Entry 8IMJ (electron microscopy, 2.59 A resolution); this record covers chains h and m of the 52 polymer chains in the assembly.

== Chain h ==
Name: ApcB2
Organism: Anthocerotibacter panamensis
Amino-acid sequence (162 residues; numbered 1 to 162; the number before each row is that of its first residue):
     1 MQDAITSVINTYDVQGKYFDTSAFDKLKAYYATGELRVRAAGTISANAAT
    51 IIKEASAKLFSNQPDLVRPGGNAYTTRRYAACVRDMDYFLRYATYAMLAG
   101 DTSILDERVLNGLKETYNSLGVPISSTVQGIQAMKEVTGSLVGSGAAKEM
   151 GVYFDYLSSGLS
Residues lining bound ligands:
  - phycocyanobilin (CYC), molecule 1: L59, L66, N72, A73, R77, R78, A81, C82, R84, D85, M86, Y88, F89, Y92, R108, V109, L113, T116, Y117, L120, V122, P123, S126, T127
  - phycocyanobilin (CYC), molecule 2: V67, Y74, T75, T76, Y79

== Chain m ==
Name: ApcC2
Organism: Anthocerotibacter panamensis
Amino-acid sequence (68 residues; numbered 1 to 68; the number before each row is that of its first residue):
     1 MTRLFKVTALIPSYKKVRGGRELQNTYFTKLVEYDRWFAEQQRIQKQGGK
    51 ILSVKMVAGKPGLNTGVL
Disordered / not traced: 1, 68
Residues lining bound ligands:
  - phycocyanobilin (CYC), molecule 1: F5, Y34, W37, F38, Q41, Q42, Q45, G62
  - phycocyanobilin (CYC), molecule 2: S13, R21, L23, T26

== How chain h and chain m interact ==
Contacting residue pairs - 34 pairs, chain h then chain m:
  Y74(h) - N64(m)
  R77(h) - Y34(m)
  R77(h) - L63(m)  hydrogen bond (side chain-backbone)
  R78(h) - G62(m)
  R78(h) - L63(m)  hydrogen bond (side chain-backbone)
  R78(h) - N64(m)  hydrogen bond
  R84(h) - F38(m)
  Y88(h) - F38(m)
  Y88(h) - Q42(m)
  Y92(h) - Q42(m)  hydrogen bond
  E107(h) - Q45(m)
  R108(h) - Q45(m)  hydrogen bond (backbone-side chain)
  R108(h) - K46(m)
  V109(h) - Q45(m)
  N111(h) - Q41(m)  hydrogen bond (backbone-side chain)
  N111(h) - Q45(m)  hydrogen bond (backbone-side chain)
  N111(h) - G49(m)  hydrogen bond (side chain-backbone)
  N111(h) - K50(m)
  N111(h) - I51(m)  hydrogen bond (side chain-backbone)
  G112(h) - Q41(m)
  G112(h) - I51(m)
  L113(h) - Q41(m)
  E115(h) - I51(m)
  E115(h) - S53(m)
  E115(h) - V54(m)  hydrogen bond (side chain-backbone)
  T116(h) - W37(m)  hydrogen bond
  T116(h) - Q41(m)
  T116(h) - V54(m)
  S119(h) - F5(m)
  S119(h) - M56(m)
  S119(h) - P61(m)
  L120(h) - F5(m)  hydrophobic
  L120(h) - Y34(m)  hydrophobic
  L120(h) - P61(m)
Other interface residues (no listed pair), chain h (20 interface residues in all): T75, D85, D106, G121
Other interface residues (no listed pair), chain m (21 interface residues in all): T2, K55, V67

== Summary ==
Chain h and chain m form an interface of 20 and 21 residues respectively; the contacts include 11 hydrogen
bonds. Polar pairs include R77(h)-L63(m), R78(h)-L63(m) and R78(h)-N64(m). One phycocyanobilin molecule is
bound between chain h and chain m. Bound to chain h: phycocyanobilin.
Chain h is ApcB2 and chain m is ApcC2, both from Anthocerotibacter panamensis; the structure, A'1-A'2,
A'3-A'4, B1-B2, C1-C2 cylinder in cyanobacterial phycobilisome from Anthocerotibacter panamensis (Cluster B),
was determined by electron microscopy together with 8IMI, 8IMK, 8IML, 8IMM, 8IMN and 8IMO from the same study.
